Entry 8XCJ (electron microscopy, 2.98 A resolution); this record covers chains A and F of the 6 polymer chains in the assembly.

# Chain A
Protein: Maltoporin
From: Shigella sonnei
UniProt: A0A0I1R9L6 (A0A0I1R9L6_SHISO); residues 0-421 here correspond to UniProt positions 25-446 (UniProt number = residue number + 25)
Sequence (422 residues; each row starts with the number of its first residue; numbering starts at 0):
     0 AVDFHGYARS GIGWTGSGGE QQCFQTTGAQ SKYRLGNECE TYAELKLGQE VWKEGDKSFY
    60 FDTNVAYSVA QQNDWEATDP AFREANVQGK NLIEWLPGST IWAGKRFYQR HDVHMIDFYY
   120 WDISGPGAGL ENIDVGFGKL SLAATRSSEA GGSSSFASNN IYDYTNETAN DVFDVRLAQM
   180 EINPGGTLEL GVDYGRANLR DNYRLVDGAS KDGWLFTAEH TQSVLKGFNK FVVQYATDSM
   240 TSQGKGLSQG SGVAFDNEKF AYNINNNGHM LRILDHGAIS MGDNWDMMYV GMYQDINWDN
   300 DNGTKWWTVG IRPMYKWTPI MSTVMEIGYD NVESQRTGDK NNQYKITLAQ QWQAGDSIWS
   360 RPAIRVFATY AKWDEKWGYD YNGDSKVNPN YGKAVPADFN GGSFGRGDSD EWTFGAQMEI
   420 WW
Disulfide bonds: Cys22-Cys38
What the authors report for this chain:
  - contacts within the chain: Asp255-Ser384 (hydrogen bond)

# Chain F
Protein: Tip attachment protein J
From: Escherichia phage Lambda
UniProt: P03749 (TIPJ_LAMBD); residue numbers follow UniProt; this construct covers 713-1132
Sequence (420 residues; row label = number of the first residue in the row):
   713 APAAPSRIEL TPGYFQITAT PHLAVYDPTV QFEFWFSEKQ IADIRQVETS TRYLGTALYW
   773 IAASINIKPG HDYYFYIRSV NTVGKSAFVE AVGRASDDAE GYLDFFKGKI TESHLGKELL
   833 EKVELTEDNA SRLEEFSKEW KDASDKWNAM WAVKIEQTKD GKHYVAGIGL SMEDTEEGKL
   893 SQFLVAANRI AFIDPANGNE TPMFVAQGNQ IFMNDVFLKR LTAPTITSGG NPPAFSLTPD
   953 GKLTAKNADI SGSVNANSGT LSNVTIAENC TINGTLRAEK IVGDIVKAAS AAFPRQRESS
  1013 VDWPSGTRTV TVTDDHPFDR QIVVLPLTFR GSKRTVSGRT TYSMCYLKVL MNGAVIYDGA
  1073 ANEAVQVFSR IVDMPAGRGN VILTFTLTST RHSADIPPYT FASDVQVMVI KKQALGISVV

# How chain A and chain F interact
Contacting residue pairs (20; chain A residue first):
  Ser154(A) with Ser1105(F); Ala1106(F)
  Phe155(A) with Thr1102(F)
  Asn159(A) with Tyr1058(F)
  Tyr161(A) with Tyr1058(F)
  Asp162(A) with Tyr1058(F), hydrogen bond; Thr1102(F), hydrogen bond
  Asn165(A) with Arg1051(F); Thr1053(F)
  Glu166(A) with Arg1051(F), hydrogen bond (backbone-side chain)
  Arg199(A) with Arg1051(F)
  Tyr202(A) with Arg1051(F)
  Glu257(A) with Asn1074(F), hydrogen bond (backbone-side chain)
  Lys258(A) with Tyr1054(F); Asn1074(F), hydrogen bond (backbone-side chain)
  Phe259(A) with Met1056(F), hydrophobic; Ala1072(F); Asn1074(F)
  Lys385(A) with Ala1072(F), hydrogen bond (side chain-backbone); Gln1078(F)
Also at the interface, not in a pair above, chain A (14 interface residues in all): Thr164
Also at the interface, not in a pair above, chain F (12 interface residues in all): Thr1052

# Overview
Chain A and chain F form an interface of 14 and 12 residues respectively; the contacts include 6 hydrogen
bonds. Polar pairs include Asp162(A)-Tyr1058(F), Asp162(A)-Thr1102(F) and Glu166(A)-Arg1051(F). The paper
reports contacts within the chain involving Asp255(A) and Ser384(A).
Here chain A is Maltoporin (Shigella sonnei) and chain F is Tip attachment protein J (Escherichia phage
Lambda). Entry 8XCJ (Open State of central tail fiber of bacteriophage lambda upon binding to LamB
(gpJ713-LamB complex)) was determined by electron microscopy together with 8XCG, 8XCI and 8XCK from the same
study.
